Entry 9MUV (X-ray diffraction, 2.20 A resolution); this record covers chain A.

Chain A:
Name: Fluorescent thiol-disulfide redox biosensor
From: Aequorea victoria
Notes: engineered mutation(s): Engineered, based on GFP, with numerous mutations relative to GFP
Sequence (251 residues; numbered -13 to 237; the number before each row is that of its first residue; numbers below 1 keep their minus sign (Met-13 is residue -13)):
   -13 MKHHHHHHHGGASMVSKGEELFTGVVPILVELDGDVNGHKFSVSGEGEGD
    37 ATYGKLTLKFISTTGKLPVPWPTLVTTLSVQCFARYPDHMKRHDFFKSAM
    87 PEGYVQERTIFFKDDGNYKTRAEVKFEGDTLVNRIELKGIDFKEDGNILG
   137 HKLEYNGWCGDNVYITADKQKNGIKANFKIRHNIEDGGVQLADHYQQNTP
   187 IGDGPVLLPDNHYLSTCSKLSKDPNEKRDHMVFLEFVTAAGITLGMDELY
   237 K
Not modelled in the structure: -13 to 2, 231-237
Modified / non-standard residues: Ser65 (chromophore; SWG)
Disulfides: Cys145-Cys203

Summary:
Chain A is Fluorescent thiol-disulfide redox biosensor (Aequorea victoria); the structure, Oxidized state of a
turn-on thiol-disulfide redox biosensor with a fluorescence-lifetime readout, was determined by X-ray
diffraction, deposited together with 9MUS, 9MUT and 9MUU.
